PDB entry 4GAM | X-ray diffraction, 2.90 A resolution | chains G and I of the 8 polymer chains in the assembly

== Chain G ==
Name: Methane monooxygenase component A beta chain
Source organism: Methylococcus capsulatus
Notes: EC 1.14.13.25
Reference sequence: P18798 (MEMB_METCA); residues 1-389 here = UniProt positions 1-389
Amino-acid sequence (389 residues; row label = number of the first residue in the row):
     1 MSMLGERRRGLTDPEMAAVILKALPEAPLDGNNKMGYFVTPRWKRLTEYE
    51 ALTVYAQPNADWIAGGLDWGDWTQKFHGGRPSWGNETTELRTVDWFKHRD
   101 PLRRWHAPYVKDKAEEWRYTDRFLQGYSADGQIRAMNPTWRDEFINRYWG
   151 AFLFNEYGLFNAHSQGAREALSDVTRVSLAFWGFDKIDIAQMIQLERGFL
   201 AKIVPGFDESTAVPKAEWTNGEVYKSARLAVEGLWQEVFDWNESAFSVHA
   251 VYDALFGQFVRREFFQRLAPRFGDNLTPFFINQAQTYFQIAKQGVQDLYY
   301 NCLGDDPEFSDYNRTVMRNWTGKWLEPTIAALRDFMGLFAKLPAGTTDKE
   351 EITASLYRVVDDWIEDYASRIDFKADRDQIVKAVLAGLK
Disordered / not traced: 1

== Chain I ==
Name: Methane monooxygenase regulatory protein B
Source organism: Methylococcus capsulatus
Reference sequence: P18797 (MMOB_METCA); residue numbers follow UniProt; this construct covers 1-141
Amino-acid sequence (141 residues; numbered 1 to 141; the number before each row is that of its first residue):
     1 MSVNSNAYDAGIMGLKGKDFADQFFADENQVVHESDTVVLVLKKSDEINT
    51 FIEEILLTDYKKNVNPTVNVEDRAGYWWIKANGKIEVDCDEISELLGRQF
   101 NVYDFLVDVSSTIGRAYTLGNKFTITSELMGLDRKLEDYHA
Disordered / not traced: 1, 134-141

== Interface between chain G and chain I ==
Pairs across the interface (6):
  Glu6(G) with Asp72(I), hydrogen bond (backbone-side chain)
  Arg7(G) with Asp72(I), hydrogen bond (backbone-side chain); Arg73(I); Ala74(I)
  Arg9(G) with Ala74(I), hydrogen bond (side chain-backbone); Gly75(I)
Other interface residues (no listed pair), chain G (4 interface residues in all): Gly5

== Overview ==
Chain G and chain I each contribute 4 residues to their interface, with 3 hydrogen bonds. Among the polar
pairs are Glu6(G)-Asp72(I), Arg7(G)-Asp72(I) and Arg9(G)-Ala74(I).
Here chain G is Methane monooxygenase component A beta chain and chain I is Methane monooxygenase regulatory
protein B, both from Methylococcus capsulatus. Entry 4GAM (Complex structure of Methane monooxygenase
hydroxylase and regulatory subunit) was determined by X-ray diffraction.
